PDB entry 5SWS | X-ray diffraction, 2.86 A resolution | chains C and E of the 5 polymer chains in the assembly

== Chain C ==
Protein: influenza NP366 epitope
Amino-acid sequence (9 residues; row label = number of the first residue in the row):
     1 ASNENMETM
Reported in the primary citation:
  - mutagenesis - A1N (Tm 43 degC): decreased stability

== Chain E ==
Protein: NP1-B17 TCR beta chain
From: Mus musculus
Amino-acid sequence (242 residues; numbered 1 to 255; 13 numbers in that range are skipped by the numbering (no residue carries them; nothing is unmodelled there); the number before each row is that of its first residue):
     1 DTTVKQNPRY KLARVGKPVN LICSQTMNHD T
    39 MYWYQKKPNQ APKLLLFYYD KIL
    66 NREADTFE
    75 KFQSSRPNN
    85 SFCSLYIGSA GLEYSAMYLC ASSAGLDAEQ YFGPGTRLLV LEDLKNVFPP EVAVFEPSEA
   145 EISHTQKATL VCLATGFYPD HVELSWWVNG KEVHSGVCTD PQPLKEQPAL NDSRYALSSR
   205 LRVSATFWQN PRNHFRCQVQ FYGLSENDEW TQDRAKPVTQ IVSAEAWGRA D
Not modelled in the structure: 1-2, 255
Disulfides: Cys23-Cys104, Cys156-Cys221

== Chain C / chain E interface ==
Residue-residue contacts - 6 pairs, chain C then chain E:
  Glu4(C) - Lys59(E)
  Glu7(C) - Leu61(E)
  Glu7(C) - Arg67(E)  salt bridge
  Thr8(C) - Ile60(E)
  Thr8(C) - Leu61(E)  hydrogen bond (side chain-backbone)
  Thr8(C) - Asn66(E)  hydrogen bond
Other interface residues (no listed pair), chain C (5 interface residues in all): Asn5, Met6
The authors on this interface:
  - specific contacts: Glu7(C)-Arg67(E), Thr8(C)-Asn66(E)
  - interface residues, chain C: Thr8(C)

== Overview ==
Chain C and chain E each contribute 5 residues to their interface; the contacts include 2 hydrogen bonds and 1
salt bridge. Polar pairs include Glu7(C)-Arg67(E), Thr8(C)-Leu61(E) and Thr8(C)-Asn66(E). The paper describes
contacts between Glu7(C) and Arg67(E) and Thr8(C) and Asn66(E). The paper reports that A1N of chain C reduces
stability; the interface residue Thr8(C).
Chain C is influenza NP366 epitope and chain E is NP1-B17 TCR beta chain (Mus musculus); the structure,
Crystal Structure of NP2-B17 TCR-H2Db-NP complex, was determined by X-ray diffraction (same publication as
5SWZ).
